Entry 7DTE (electron microscopy, 3.00 A resolution); this record covers chains D and G of the 6 polymer chains in the assembly.

== Chain D ==
Protein: Non-structural protein 8
Source organism: Severe acute respiratory syndrome coronavirus 2
UniProt: P0DTD1 (R1AB_SARS2); residues 1-198 here correspond to UniProt positions 3943-4140 (UniProt number = residue number + 3942)
Amino-acid sequence (200 residues; numbered -1 to 198; the number before each row is that of its first residue; numbers below 1 keep their minus sign (Gly-1 is residue -1)):
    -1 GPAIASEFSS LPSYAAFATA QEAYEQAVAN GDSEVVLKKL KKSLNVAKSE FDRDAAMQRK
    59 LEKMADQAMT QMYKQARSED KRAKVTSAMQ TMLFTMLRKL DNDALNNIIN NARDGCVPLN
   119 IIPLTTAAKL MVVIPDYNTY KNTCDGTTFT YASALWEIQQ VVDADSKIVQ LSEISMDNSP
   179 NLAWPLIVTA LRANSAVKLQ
Disordered / not traced: -1 to 5, 192-198
Differences from the reference sequence: expression tag (-1 to 0)
UniProt features mapped onto this chain:
  - site: Gln198 (Cleavage)

== Chain G ==
Molecule: 34-nt RNA strand
Sequence (34 nucleotides; numbered -29 to 4; the number before each row is that of its first residue; numbers below 1 keep their minus sign (U-29 is residue -29)):
   -29 UGUUCGACGA UGUUCGACGA UGUUCGACGA CACA
Disordered / not traced: -29 to -25

== Chain D / chain G interface ==
Pairs across the interface (10; chain D residue first):
  Lys36(D) with G-21(G), salt bridge to the phosphate; A-20(G), salt bridge to the phosphate
  Asp50(D) with C-12(G), hydrogen bond to the sugar; G-11(G), sugar contact
  Arg51(D) with A-13(G), hydrogen bond to the sugar; C-12(G), hydrogen bond to the sugar
  Ala54(D) with C-12(G), phosphate contact; G-11(G), phosphate contact
  Arg57(D) with G-11(G), hydrogen bond to the phosphate; A-10(G), salt bridge to the phosphate

== In short ==
5 residues of chain D face 6 of chain G across their interface; the contacts include 4 hydrogen bonds and 3
salt bridges. Polar pairs include Asp50(D)-C-12(G), Arg51(D)-A-13(G) and Arg51(D)-C-12(G).
Chain D is Non-structural protein 8 (Severe acute respiratory syndrome coronavirus 2) and chain G is a 34-nt
RNA strand; the structure, SARS-CoV-2 RdRP catalytic complex with T33-1 RNA, was determined by electron
microscopy.
